PDB entry 6ZHD | electron microscopy, 3.70 A resolution | chains B and C of the 6 polymer chains in the assembly

[Chain B (and C)]
Molecule: Spike glycoprotein, Fibritin
Organism: Severe acute respiratory syndrome coronavirus 2
Notes: chain C of this document is another copy of the same molecule, construct and numbering; everything in this record applies to it too
Reference sequence: chimeric construct of P0DTC2, P10104: residues 1-1208 from P0DTC2 (SPIKE_SARS2) positions 1-1208 (same numbers); residues 1211-1237 from P10104 positions 458-484 (UniProt number = residue number - 753)
Amino-acid sequence (1288 residues; numbered 1 to 1288; the number before each row is that of its first residue):
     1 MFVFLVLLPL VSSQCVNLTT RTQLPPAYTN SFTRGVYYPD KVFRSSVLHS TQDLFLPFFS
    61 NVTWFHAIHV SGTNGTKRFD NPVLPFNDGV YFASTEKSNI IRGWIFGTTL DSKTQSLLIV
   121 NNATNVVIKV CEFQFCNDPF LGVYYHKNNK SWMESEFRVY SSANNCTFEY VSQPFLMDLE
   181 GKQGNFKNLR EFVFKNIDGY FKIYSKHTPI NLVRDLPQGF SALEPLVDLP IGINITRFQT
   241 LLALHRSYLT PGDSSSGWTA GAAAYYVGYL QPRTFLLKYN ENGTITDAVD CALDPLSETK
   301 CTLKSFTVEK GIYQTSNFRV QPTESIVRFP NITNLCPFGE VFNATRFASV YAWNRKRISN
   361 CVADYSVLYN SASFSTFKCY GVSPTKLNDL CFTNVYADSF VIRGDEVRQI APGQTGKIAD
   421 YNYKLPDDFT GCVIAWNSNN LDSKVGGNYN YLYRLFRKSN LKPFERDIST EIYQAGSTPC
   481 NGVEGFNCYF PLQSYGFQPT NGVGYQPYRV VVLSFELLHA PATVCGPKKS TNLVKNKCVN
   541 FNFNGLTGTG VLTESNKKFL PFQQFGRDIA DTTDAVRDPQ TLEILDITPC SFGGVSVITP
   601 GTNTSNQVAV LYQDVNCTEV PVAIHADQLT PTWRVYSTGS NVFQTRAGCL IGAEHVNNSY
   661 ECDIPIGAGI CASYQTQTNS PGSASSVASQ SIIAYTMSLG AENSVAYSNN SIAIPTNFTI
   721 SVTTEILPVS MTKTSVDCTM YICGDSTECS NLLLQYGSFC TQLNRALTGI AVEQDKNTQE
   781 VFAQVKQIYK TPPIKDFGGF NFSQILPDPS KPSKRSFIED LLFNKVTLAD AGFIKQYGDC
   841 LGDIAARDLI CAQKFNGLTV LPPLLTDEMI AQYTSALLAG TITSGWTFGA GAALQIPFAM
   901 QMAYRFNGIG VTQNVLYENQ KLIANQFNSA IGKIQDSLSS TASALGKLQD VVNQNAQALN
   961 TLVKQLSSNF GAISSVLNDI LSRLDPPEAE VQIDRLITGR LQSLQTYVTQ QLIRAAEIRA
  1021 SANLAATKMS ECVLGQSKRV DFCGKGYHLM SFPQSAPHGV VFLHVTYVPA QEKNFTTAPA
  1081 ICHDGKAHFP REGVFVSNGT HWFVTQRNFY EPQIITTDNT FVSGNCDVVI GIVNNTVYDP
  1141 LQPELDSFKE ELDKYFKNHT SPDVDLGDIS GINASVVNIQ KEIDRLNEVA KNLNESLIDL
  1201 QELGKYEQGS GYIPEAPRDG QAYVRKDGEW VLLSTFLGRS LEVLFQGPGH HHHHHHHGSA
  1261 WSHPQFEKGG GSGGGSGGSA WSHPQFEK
Disordered / not traced: 1-26, 70-81, 114-115, 144-165, 173-185, 243-262, 621-640, 677-689, 828-854, 1148-1288 (chain C: 1-26, 67-80, 144-164, 173-186, 243-263, 621-640, 677-689, 828-855, 1148-1288)
Construct notes: engineered mutation Gly682 (Arg in P0DTC2), Ser683 (Arg in P0DTC2), Ser685 (Arg in P0DTC2), Pro986 (Lys in P0DTC2), Pro987 (Val in P0DTC2); linker (1209-1210); conflict Leu1232 (Phe479 in P10104); expression tag (1238-1288)
Disulfide bonds: Cys131-Cys166, Cys291-Cys301, Cys336-Cys361, Cys379-Cys432, Cys391-Cys525, Cys480-Cys488, Cys538-Cys590, Cys617-Cys649, Cys662-Cys671, Cys738-Cys760, Cys743-Cys749, Cys1032-Cys1043, Cys1082-Cys1126
Covalently attached groups: N-acetylglucosamine (NAG) linked to Asn61, Asn122, Asn282, Asn331, Asn343, Asn603, Asn616, Asn657, Asn709, Asn717, Asn801, Asn1074, Asn1098, Asn1134

[Chain B / chain C interface]
Contacting residue pairs - 157 pairs, chain B then chain C:
  Asp40(B) - His519(C)
  Lys41(B) - His519(C)  hydrogen bond
  Lys41(B) - Ala520(C)
  Lys41(B) - Phe562(C)
  Lys41(B) - Gln563(C)
  Lys41(B) - Gln564(C)
  Val42(B) - Gln563(C)  hydrogen bond (backbone-side chain)
  Val42(B) - Phe565(C)
  Val42(B) - Arg567(C)
  Phe43(B) - Lys557(C)
  Phe43(B) - Lys558(C)
  Phe43(B) - Phe559(C)  hydrophobic
  Phe43(B) - Gln563(C)
  Phe43(B) - Phe565(C)
  Phe43(B) - Gly566(C)
  Phe43(B) - Arg567(C)  hydrogen bond (backbone-backbone)
  Val47(B) - Ile569(C)  hydrophobic
  Tyr200(B) - Asn394(C)
  Tyr200(B) - Tyr396(C)  hydrogen bond
  Tyr200(B) - Glu516(C)  hydrogen bond
  Tyr200(B) - Leu518(C)  hydrophobic
  Lys202(B) - His519(C)
  Glu224(B) - Phe562(C)
  Pro225(B) - His519(C)
  Pro225(B) - Phe562(C)
  Asp228(B) - Leu518(C)
  Asp228(B) - His519(C)
  Pro230(B) - Arg357(C)
  Tyr369(B) - Thr415(C)
  Tyr369(B) - Gly416(C)
  Tyr369(B) - Asp420(C)  hydrogen bond
  Asn370(B) - Tyr421(C)
  Gly413(B) - Pro987(C)
  Asp427(B) - Pro986(C)
  Asp737(B) - Asn317(C)
  Met740(B) - Phe592(C)  hydrophobic
  Asp745(B) - Arg319(C)
  Gln755(B) - Ser968(C)
  Gln755(B) - Asn969(C)  hydrogen bond (backbone-backbone)
  Gln755(B) - Phe970(C)  hydrogen bond (backbone-backbone)
  Gln755(B) - Gly971(C)
  Tyr756(B) - Gln965(C)  hydrogen bond (backbone-side chain)
  Tyr756(B) - Phe970(C)
  Gly757(B) - Gln965(C)
  Gly757(B) - Ser968(C)
  Ser758(B) - Gln965(C)  hydrogen bond (backbone-side chain)
  Phe759(B) - Gln965(C)
  Phe759(B) - Phe970(C)  hydrophobic
  Phe759(B) - Gly999(C)
  Phe759(B) - Ser1003(C)
  Phe759(B) - Thr1006(C)
  Gln762(B) - Thr961(C)
  Arg765(B) - Gln957(C)
  Arg765(B) - Thr961(C)
  Lys786(B) - Lys1045(C)
  Gln787(B) - Ala701(C)
  Gln787(B) - Asn703(C)  hydrogen bond
  Ile788(B) - Leu699(C)  hydrophobic
  Ile788(B) - Gly700(C)
  Ile788(B) - Ala701(C)  hydrogen bond (backbone-backbone)
  Ile788(B) - Glu702(C)
  Ile788(B) - Asn703(C)  hydrogen bond (backbone-backbone)
  Tyr789(B) - Asn703(C)
  Tyr789(B) - Val705(C)  hydrophobic
  Lys790(B) - Glu702(C)
  Lys790(B) - Asn703(C)
  Pro792(B) - Tyr707(C)  hydrophobic
  Asp796(B) - Tyr707(C)  hydrogen bond (backbone-side chain)
  Asp796(B) - Asn709(C)
  Phe797(B) - Tyr707(C)
  Phe855(B) - Phe592(C)
  Asn856(B) - Ala570(C)
  Gly857(B) - Phe592(C)
  Val860(B) - Asp614(C)
  Leu861(B) - Gln613(C)
  Pro863(B) - Ala668(C)  hydrogen bond (backbone-backbone)
  Leu864(B) - Pro665(C)  hydrophobic
  Leu864(B) - Ala668(C)
  Leu864(B) - Gly669(C)  hydrogen bond (backbone-backbone)
  Leu865(B) - Met697(C)  hydrophobic
  Thr866(B) - Arg646(C)
  Thr866(B) - Ala668(C)
  Met869(B) - Gly669(C)
  Met869(B) - Met697(C)  hydrophobic
  Met869(B) - Leu699(C)
  Gln872(B) - Leu699(C)
  Tyr873(B) - Leu699(C)
  Thr883(B) - Val705(C)
  Thr883(B) - Tyr707(C)
  Gly889(B) - Asp1041(C)
  Gly889(B) - Lys1045(C)
  Ala890(B) - Lys1045(C)
  Ala890(B) - Gly1046(C)
  Ala890(B) - Tyr1047(C)
  Ala892(B) - Glu1072(C)
  Leu894(B) - Ala713(C)
  Leu894(B) - Pro715(C)
  Leu894(B) - Glu1072(C)
  Gln895(B) - Ala706(C)
  Gln895(B) - Ser711(C)
  Gln895(B) - Ile712(C)
  Gln895(B) - Ala713(C)  hydrogen bond (backbone-backbone)
  Gln895(B) - Asn1074(C)  hydrogen bond
  Ile896(B) - Tyr707(C)
  Ile896(B) - Ser711(C)
  Ile896(B) - Ile712(C)  hydrophobic
  Pro897(B) - Tyr707(C)  hydrophobic
  Pro897(B) - Ser708(C)
  Pro897(B) - Asn709(C)
  Pro897(B) - Ser711(C)
  Pro897(B) - Thr1077(C)
  Phe898(B) - Tyr707(C)  hydrogen bond (backbone-side chain)
  Met900(B) - Thr1077(C)
  Met900(B) - Ala1078(C)
  Met900(B) - Pro1079(C)
  Tyr904(B) - Val1094(C)
  Tyr904(B) - Arg1107(C)  hydrogen bond
  Asn907(B) - Arg1107(C)
  Thr912(B) - Phe1121(C)
  Gln913(B) - Pro1090(C)  hydrogen bond (side chain-backbone)
  Gln913(B) - Phe1121(C)
  Asn914(B) - Phe1089(C)
  Asn914(B) - Phe1121(C)
  Asn914(B) - Ser1123(C)  hydrogen bond
  Tyr917(B) - Pro1079(C)
  Tyr917(B) - Phe1089(C)  hydrophobic
  Glu918(B) - Ser1123(C)  hydrogen bond
  Glu918(B) - Val1128(C)
  Val963(B) - Ala570(C)  hydrophobic
  Ser967(B) - Ala570(C)
  Ser967(B) - Asp571(C)
  Ser975(B) - Asp571(C)
  Asn978(B) - Thr547(C)
  Leu981(B) - Lys386(C)  hydrogen bond (backbone-side chain)
  Ser982(B) - Lys386(C)
  Ser982(B) - Leu390(C)
  Ser982(B) - Thr547(C)
  Arg983(B) - Gly381(C)  hydrogen bond (side chain-backbone)
  Arg983(B) - Val382(C)
  Arg983(B) - Ser383(C)  hydrogen bond (backbone-backbone)
  Arg983(B) - Lys386(C)
  Leu984(B) - Gly381(C)
  Leu984(B) - Val382(C)
  Leu984(B) - Ser383(C)
  Leu984(B) - Lys386(C)
  Asp985(B) - Ser383(C)  hydrogen bond
  Asp985(B) - Lys386(C)
  Asp994(B) - Arg995(C)  salt bridge
  Gln1005(B) - Gln1002(C)
  Ile1013(B) - Ile1013(C)  hydrophobic
  Ser1030(B) - Val1040(C)
  Ser1030(B) - Asp1041(C)
  Glu1031(B) - Arg1039(C)  salt bridge
  Glu1031(B) - Val1040(C)
  Gly1035(B) - Val1040(C)
  Arg1039(B) - Arg1039(C)
  Glu1111(B) - Ser1123(C)  hydrogen bond
Also at the interface, not in a pair above, chain B (105 interface residues in all): Tyr38, Pro39, Tyr204, Asn282, Ala372, Pro412, Ser735, Glu773, Thr859, Pro862, Ile882, Trp886, Gly891, Ala893, Gln920, Leu1001, Gln1002, Thr1009, Leu1012, Arg1019, Thr1027, Leu1034, Gln1113, Leu1141, Glu1144, Leu1145
Also at the interface, not in a pair above, chain C (111 interface residues in all): Gln314, Thr385, Lys417, Thr430, Gly548, Leu560, Ala647, Ile666, Gly667, Ile670, Cys671, Ser704, Asn710, Glu990, Thr1009, Gln1010, Glu1017, Phe1042, Val1068, Val1122, Gly1124, Val1129, Ile1130, Leu1141, Leu1145

[In short]
105 residues of chain B and 111 residues of chain C are in contact, with 28 hydrogen bonds and 2 salt bridges.
Polar contacts include Asp994(B)-Arg995(C), Glu1031(B)-Arg1039(C) and Lys41(B)-His519(C). N-acetylglucosamine
is covalently linked to Asn61(B), Asn122(B), Asn282(B), Asn331(B), Asn343(B) and Asn603(B) and 8 more.
Both chains are Spike glycoprotein, Fibritin (Severe acute respiratory syndrome coronavirus 2). Entry 6ZHD
(H11-H4 bound to Spike) was determined by electron microscopy.
